Entry 8ZDO (electron microscopy, 2.97 A resolution); this record covers chains b and q of the 39 polymer chains in the assembly.

== Chain b ==
Name: Baseplate upper protein (gp23)
From: Mycolicibacterium smegmatis MC2 155
Sequence (311 residues; each row starts with the number of its first residue):
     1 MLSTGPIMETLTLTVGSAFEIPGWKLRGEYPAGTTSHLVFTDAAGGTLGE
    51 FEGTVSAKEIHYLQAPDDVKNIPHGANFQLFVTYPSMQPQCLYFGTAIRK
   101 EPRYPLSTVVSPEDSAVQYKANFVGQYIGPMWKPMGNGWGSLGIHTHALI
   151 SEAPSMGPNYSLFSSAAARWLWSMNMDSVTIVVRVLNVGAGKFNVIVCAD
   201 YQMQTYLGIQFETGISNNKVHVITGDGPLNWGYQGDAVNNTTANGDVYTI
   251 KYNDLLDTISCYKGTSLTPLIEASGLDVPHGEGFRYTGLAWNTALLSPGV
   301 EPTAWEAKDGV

== Chain q ==
Name: Distal tail protein (gp17)
From: Mycolicibacterium smegmatis MC2 155
Sequence (295 residues; row label = number of the first residue in the row):
     1 MTDFLKIELIGRDGSHWVLSGPGMGQQGVTLNPNLQQFYDAPVKTLYVPG
    51 PFGEEYAGKRVQRREIVFSVQAYDEDPDTWSTVDSLWRWAWDYDEESELR
   101 VSTSDGTRFLKVRLMEEPKPYYEKDPHITADNPIVMTVTATFPYWQDEPE
   151 ELIWTTLSTEDMTRFPVRNDGDVPVWLKWTLTAPGLWILPDFSWGNDMYS
   201 RGREDLGRTVAMPELVAGEHVSVDSDPRVQTLIAVNGMPTQNRWKGNDLL
   251 YPLMPGKGAEIPVQLKNAPEGGACKLTRPRWYSRPWSRPGVRLNG
Not modelled in the structure: 1, 292-295

== How chain b and chain q interact ==
Pairs across the interface (29; chain b residue first):
  Leu-106(b) / Val-291(q)  hydrophobic
  Tyr-119(b) / Arg-203(q)  hydrogen bond
  Arg-169(b) / Glu-204(q)  salt bridge
  Leu-171(b) / Glu-204(q)
  Trp-172(b) / Arg-203(q)
  Tyr-201(b) / Arg-201(q)  hydrogen bond
  Tyr-201(b) / Glu-204(q)  hydrogen bond
  Tyr-201(b) / Asp-205(q)  hydrogen bond
  Tyr-201(b) / Gly-207(q)
  Tyr-201(b) / Arg-208(q)
  Tyr-201(b) / Thr-209(q)
  Pro-279(b) / Met-162(q)  hydrophobic
  Pro-279(b) / Gln-264(q)
  His-280(b) / Arg-164(q)  hydrogen bond (backbone-side chain)
  Gly-281(b) / Arg-164(q)
  Glu-282(b) / Arg-164(q)  hydrogen bond (backbone-side chain)
  Glu-282(b) / Phe-192(q)
  Glu-282(b) / Ala-259(q)
  Glu-282(b) / Pro-262(q)
  Gly-283(b) / Phe-192(q)
  Gly-283(b) / Gly-207(q)
  Phe-284(b) / Met-162(q)  hydrophobic
  Phe-284(b) / Arg-164(q)
  Phe-284(b) / Pro-262(q)  hydrophobic
  Phe-284(b) / Gln-264(q)
  Tyr-286(b) / Glu-204(q)  hydrogen bond (side chain-backbone)
  Tyr-286(b) / Leu-206(q)
  Tyr-286(b) / Gly-207(q)  hydrogen bond (side chain-backbone)
  Tyr-286(b) / Arg-208(q)
Other interface residues (no listed pair), chain b (16 interface residues in all): Val-117, Ser-173, Gln-202
Other interface residues (no listed pair), chain q (16 interface residues in all): Glu-260

== Overview ==
Chain b and chain q each contribute 16 residues to their interface; the contacts include 8 hydrogen bonds and
1 salt bridge. Polar contacts include Arg-169(b)/Glu-204(q), Tyr-119(b)/Arg-203(q) and Tyr-201(b)/Arg-201(q).
Here chain b is Baseplate upper protein (gp23) and chain q is Distal tail protein (gp17), both from
Mycolicibacterium smegmatis MC2 155. Entry 8ZDO (Cryo-EM structure of Mycobacteriophage Douge baseplate (gp13,
gp17, gp23, gp16, gp18 and gp20)) was determined by electron microscopy together with 8ZDJ, 8ZDK, 8ZDL and
8ZDQ from the same study.
